PDB entry 7AFK | electron microscopy, 4.90 A resolution (low resolution: residue-level contacts below are approximate; hydrogen-bond / salt-bridge calls are withheld) | chains 1 and N of the 9 polymer chains in the assembly

# Chain 1
Molecule: 16SrRNA (head domain of the 30S ribosome)
Organism: Escherichia coli
Sequence (1541 nucleotides; numbered 1 to 1541; the number before each row is that of its first residue):
     1 AAAUUGAAGAGUUUGAUCAUGGCUCAGAUUGAACGCUGGCGGCAGGCCUA
    51 ACACAUGCAAGUCGAACGGUAACAGGAAGAAGCUUGCUUCUUUGCUGACG
   101 AGUGGCGGACGGGUGAGUAAUGUCUGGGAAACUGCCUGAUGGAGGGGGAU
   151 AACUACUGGAAACGGUAGCUAAUACCGCAUAACGUCGCAAGACCAAAGAG
   201 GGGGACCUUCGGGCCUCUUGCCAUCGGAUGUGCCCAGAUGGGAUUAGCUA
   251 GUAGGUGGGGUAACGGCUCACCUAGGCGACGAUCCCUAGCUGGUCUGAGA
   301 GGAUGACCAGCCACACUGGAACUGAGACACGGUCCAGACUCCUACGGGAG
   351 GCAGCAGUGGGGAAUAUUGCACAAUGGGCGCAAGCCUGAUGCAGCCAUGC
   401 CGCGUGUAUGAAGAAGGCCUUCGGGUUGUAAAGUACUUUCAGCGGGGAGG
   451 AAGGGAGUAAAGUUAAUACCUUUGCUCAUUGACGUUACCCGCAGAAGAAG
   501 CACCGGCUAACUCCGUGCCAGCAGCCXCGGUAAUACGGAGGGUGCAAGCG
   551 UUAAUCGGAAUUACUGGGCGUAAAGCGCACGCAGGCGGUUUGUUAAGUCA
   601 GAUGUGAAAUCCCCGGGCUCAACCUGGGAACUGCAUCUGAUACUGGCAAG
   651 CUUGAGUCUCGUAGAGGGGGGUAGAAUUCCAGGUGUAGCGGUGAAAUGCG
   701 UAGAGAUCUGGAGGAAUACCGGUGGCGAAGGCGGCCCCCUGGACGAAGAC
   751 UGACGCUCAGGUGCGAAAGCGUGGGGAGCAAACAGGAUUAGAUACCCUGG
   801 UAGUCCACGCCGUAAACGAUGUCGACUUGGAGGUUGUGCCCUUGAGGCGU
   851 GGCUUCCGGAGCUAACGCGUUAAGUCGACCGCCUGGGGAGUACGGCCGCA
   901 AGGUUAAAACUCAAAUGAAUUGACGGGGGCCCGCACAAGCGGUGGAGCAU
   951 GUGGUUUAAUUCGAUGXAACGCGAAGAACCUUACCUGGUCUUGACAUCCA
  1001 CGGAAGUUUUCAGAGAUGAGAAUGUGCCUUCGGGAACCGUGAGACAGGUG
  1051 CUGCAUGGCUGUCGUCAGCUCGUGUUGUGAAAUGUUGGGUUAAGUCCCGC
  1101 AACGAGCGCAACCCUUAUCCUUUGUUGCCAGCGGUCCGGCCGGGAACUCA
  1151 AAGGAGACUGCCAGUGAUAAACUGGAGGAAGGUGGGGAUGACGUCAAGUC
  1201 AUCAUGGCCCUUACGACCAGGGCUACACACGUGCUACAAUGGCGCAUACA
  1251 AAGAGAAGCGACCUCGCGAGAGCAAGCGGACCUCAUAAAGUGCGUCGUAG
  1301 UCCGGAUUGGAGUCUGCAACUCGACUCCAUGAAGUCGGAAUCGCUAGUAA
  1351 UCGUGGAUCAGAAUGCCACGGUGAAUACGUUCCCGGCCUUGUACACACCG
  1401 CCCGUXACACCAUGGGAGUGGGUUGCAAAAGAAGUAGGUAGCUUAACCUU
  1451 CGGGAGGGCGCUUACCACUUUGUGAUUCAUGACUGGGGUGAAGUCGUAAC
  1501 AAGGUAACCGUAGGGGAACCUGCGGUUGGAUCACCUCCUUA
Disordered / not traced: 1-930, 1387-1541
Modified positions: PSU (pseudouridine-5'-monophosphate) at position 516, G7M (N7-methyl-guanosine-5'-monophosphate) at position 527, 2MG (2N-methylguanosine-5'-monophosphate) at position 966, 5MC (5-methylcytidine-5'-monophosphate) at position 967, 2MG (2N-methylguanosine-5'-monophosphate) at position 1207, 4OC (4n,o2'-methylcytidine-5'-monophosphate) at position 1401, 5MC (5-methylcytidine-5'-monophosphate) at position 1406, UR3 (3-methyluridine-5'-monophoshate) at position 1497, 2MG (2N-methylguanosine-5'-monophosphate) at position 1515, MA6 (6N-dimethyladenosine-5'-monophoshate) at position 1517, MA6 (6N-dimethyladenosine-5'-monophoshate) at position 1518
Ion coordination: Mg2+ site 1: U952, G953; Mg2+ site 2: U965, G1198, U1199; Mg2+ site 3 near C980 (its only coordinating residue here); Mg2+ site 4 near C1051 (its only coordinating residue here); Mg2+ site 5: U1065, C1109, A1110; Mg2+ site 6 near G1068 (its only coordinating residue here); Mg2+ site 7 near G1198 (its only coordinating residue here); Mg2+ site 8 near U1224 (its only coordinating residue here); Mg2+ site 9: G1242, C1303

# Chain N
Name: 30S ribosomal protein S14
Organism: Escherichia coli
Reference sequence: C3SR07 (C3SR07_ECOLX); residue numbers follow UniProt; this construct covers 1-101
Chain sequence (101 residues; numbered 1 to 101; the number before each row is that of its first residue):
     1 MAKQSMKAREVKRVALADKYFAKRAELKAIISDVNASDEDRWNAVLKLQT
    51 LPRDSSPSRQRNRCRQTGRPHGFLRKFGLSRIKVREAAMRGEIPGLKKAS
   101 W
Disordered / not traced: 1

# How chain 1 and chain N interact
Residue-residue contacts - 74 pairs, chain 1 then chain N:
  G973(1) with Arg69(N); Arg81(N)
  A974(1) with Arg69(N); His71(N); Gly72(N); Arg81(N)
  A975(1) with Gly72(N)
  G976(1) with His71(N); Gly72(N)
  A977(1) with Arg61(N)
  C979(1) with Ser58(N); Arg59(N)
  C980(1) with Arg13(N); Ser58(N); Arg59(N); Gln60(N)
  U981(1) with Met6(N); Arg13(N); Arg61(N)
  U982(1) with Met6(N); Arg63(N)
  A983(1) with Met6(N)
  A994(1) with Ser5(N); Ala8(N)
  C995(1) with Ala8(N)
  U1007(1) with Lys19(N)
  U1008(1) with Lys19(N); Lys23(N)
  G1048(1) with Lys3(N); Gln4(N)
  U1049(1) with Ala2(N); Lys3(N)
  C1059(1) with Arg85(N)
  U1060(1) with Arg85(N)
  C1114(1) with Ser100(N)
  U1115(1) with Ser100(N); Trp101(N)
  G1186(1) with Ser100(N)
  G1187(1) with Ser100(N)
  A1188(1) with Lys98(N); Ser100(N)
  U1189(1) with Lys98(N)
  U1202(1) with Thr67(N); Arg69(N); Ile82(N); Lys83(N)
  C1203(1) with Ala2(N)
  A1216(1) with Lys3(N); Ser5(N)
  C1217(1) with Ser5(N); Arg9(N)
  C1218(1) with Lys12(N)
  A1219(1) with Arg53(N)
  G1220(1) with Arg53(N)
  A1257(1) with Phe21(N)
  G1316(1) with Lys28(N); Ser56(N); Ser58(N)
  C1317(1) with Arg24(N); Lys28(N); Gln49(N); Ser56(N); Pro57(N)
  A1318(1) with Ser58(N)
  U1358(1) with Phe73(N); Leu74(N); Arg75(N); Lys76(N)
  C1359(1) with Asn62(N); Phe73(N); Arg75(N)
  A1360(1) with Arg75(N)
  A1368(1) with Trp101(N)
  C1369(1) with Trp101(N)
Interface residues without a listed pair, chain 1 (43 interface residues in all): G1047, G1050, C1113
Interface residues without a listed pair, chain N (41 interface residues in all): Pro70, Lys97

# In short
43 residues of chain 1 and 41 residues of chain N are in contact. U952(1) and G953(1) coordinate Mg2+ site 1.
U965(1), G1198(1) and U1199(1) coordinate Mg2+ site 2.
Here chain 1 is 16SrRNA (head domain of the 30S ribosome) and chain N is 30S ribosomal protein S14, both from
Escherichia coli. Entry 7AFK (Bacterial 30S ribosomal subunit assembly complex state D (head domain)) was
determined by electron microscopy (same publication as 7AF3, 7AF5, 7AF8, 7AFA, 7AFD, 7AFH and 17 further
entries).
